8C5Y - chains B and K of the 12 polymer chains in the assembly; structure by electron microscopy, 3.35 A resolution.

[Chain B (and K)]
Protein: RPA32 subunit of the hetero-oligomeric complex involved in homologous recombination
From: Pyrococcus abyssi
Notes: chain K of this document is another copy of the same molecule, construct and numbering; everything in this record applies to it too
Reference sequence: Q9V1Z1 (Q9V1Z1_PYRAB); residues 2-181 here correspond to UniProt positions 6-185 (UniProt number = residue number + 4)
Chain sequence (180 residues; row label = number of the first residue in the row):
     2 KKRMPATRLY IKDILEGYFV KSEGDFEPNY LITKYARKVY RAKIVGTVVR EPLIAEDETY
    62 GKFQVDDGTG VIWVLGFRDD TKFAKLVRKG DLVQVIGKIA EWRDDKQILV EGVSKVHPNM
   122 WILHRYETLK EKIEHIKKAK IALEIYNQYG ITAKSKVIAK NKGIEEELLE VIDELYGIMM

[How chain B and chain K interact]
Residue-residue contacts (27; chain B residue first):
  Lys-2(B) / Glu-24(K)
  Lys-3(B) / Gly-25(K)
  Lys-3(B) / Asp-26(K)  hydrogen bond (backbone-backbone)
  Lys-3(B) / Phe-27(K)
  Arg-4(B) / Glu-24(K)  hydrogen bond (side chain-backbone)
  Arg-4(B) / Asp-26(K)
  Met-5(B) / Asp-26(K)  hydrogen bond (backbone-side chain)
  Met-5(B) / Phe-27(K)  hydrophobic
  Glu-24(B) / Lys-2(K)  salt bridge
  Glu-24(B) / Arg-4(K)
  Asp-26(B) / Lys-3(K)  hydrogen bond (backbone-backbone)
  Asp-26(B) / Arg-4(K)
  Asp-26(B) / Met-5(K)  hydrogen bond (side chain-backbone)
  Asp-26(B) / Arg-42(K)  salt bridge
  Phe-27(B) / Lys-3(K)
  Phe-27(B) / Phe-27(K)
  Glu-28(B) / Lys-2(K)  hydrogen bond (side chain-backbone)
  Arg-42(B) / Asp-26(K)  salt bridge
  Thr-60(B) / Tyr-61(K)
  Tyr-61(B) / Asp-58(K)
  Phe-78(B) / Phe-78(K)  hydrophobic
  Phe-78(B) / Arg-79(K)
  Arg-79(B) / Phe-78(K)
  Arg-79(B) / Trp-103(K)
  Arg-79(B) / Gln-108(K)
  Trp-103(B) / Thr-60(K)
  Trp-103(B) / Arg-79(K)
Interface residues without a listed pair, chain B (21 interface residues in all): Gly-25, Pro-29, Asp-58, Asp-80, Lys-99, Glu-102, Leu-110
Interface residues without a listed pair, chain K (18 interface residues in all): Pro-29, Ala-101

[Summary]
21 residues of chain B face 18 of chain K across their interface; the contacts include 6 hydrogen bonds and 3
salt bridges. Among the polar pairs are Glu-24(B)/Lys-2(K), Asp-26(B)/Arg-42(K) and Arg-4(B)/Glu-24(K).
Chain B and chain K are both RPA32 subunit of the hetero-oligomeric complex involved in homologous
recombination (Pyrococcus abyssi); the structure, RPA tetrameric supercomplex from Pyrococcus abyssi, was
determined by electron microscopy, deposited together with 8AAJ, 8AAS, 8C5Z, 8OEJ and 8OEL.
